PDB entry 4QUD | X-ray diffraction, 2.00 A resolution | chains A and B of the 4 polymer chains in the assembly

== Chain A (and B) ==
Name: Caspase-3
From: Homo sapiens
Notes: EC 3.4.22.56; chain B of this document is another copy of the same molecule, construct and numbering; everything in this record applies to it too
UniProtKB: P42574 (CASP3_HUMAN); residues 1-277 here = UniProt positions 1-277
Sequence (277 residues; each row starts with the number of its first residue):
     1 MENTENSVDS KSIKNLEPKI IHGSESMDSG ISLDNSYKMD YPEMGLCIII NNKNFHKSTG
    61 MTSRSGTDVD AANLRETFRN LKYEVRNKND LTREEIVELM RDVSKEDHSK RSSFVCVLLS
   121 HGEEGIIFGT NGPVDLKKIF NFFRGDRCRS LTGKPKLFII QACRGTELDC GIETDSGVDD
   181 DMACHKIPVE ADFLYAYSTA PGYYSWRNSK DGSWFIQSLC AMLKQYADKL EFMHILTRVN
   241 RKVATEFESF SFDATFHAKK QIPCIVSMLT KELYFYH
Not modelled in the structure: 1-28, 175-184, 277 (chain B: 1-33, 59-61, 175-184, 277)
Differences from the reference sequence: engineered mutation Phe-140 (Thr in P42574)
Swiss-Prot annotation at these positions:
  - active site: His-121, Cys-163
  - modified residue: Met-1 (N-acetylmethionine), Lys-11 (N6-acetyllysine), Ser-26 (Phosphoserine), Cys-163 (S-nitrosocysteine), Arg-207 (Microbial infection: ADP-riboxanated arginine)
  - mutagenesis: Asp-9 (D9A: In P3-D3A mutant; abolished cleavage and activation, leading to prevent thiol protease activity; when associated with A-28 and A-175), Asp-28 (D28A: In P3-D3A mutant; abolished cleavage and activation, leading to prevent thiol protease activity; when associated with A-9 and A-175), Asp-175 (D175A: In P3-D3A mutant; abolished cleavage and activation, leading to prevent thiol protease activity; when associated with A-9 and A-28), Arg-207 (R207A: Abolished ADP-riboxanation by C.violaceum CopC)
Reported in the primary citation:
  - mutagenesis - F55Y (25-fold), T140F (4-fold): decreased catalytic activity
  - contacts within the chain: Phe-140/Tyr-195 (pi stacking)
  - conformationally variable residues (side-chain flip): His-121
  - mutagenesis - Y195A: unchanged catalytic activity
  - catalytic residues: His-121 (citing earlier work)
  - mutagenesis - V266H: abolished catalytic activity (citing earlier work)

== How chain A and chain B interact ==
Residue-residue contacts - 105 pairs, chain A then chain B:
  Asp-34(A) / Arg-241(B)  salt bridge
  Asn-35(A) / Arg-238(B)
  Asn-35(A) / Arg-241(B)
  Arg-144(A) / Tyr-203(B)
  Gly-145(A) / Ile-172(B)
  Asp-146(A) / Ile-172(B)
  Arg-149(A) / Ile-172(B)
  Arg-149(A) / Glu-173(B)
  Asp-169(A) / Pro-188(B)
  Asp-169(A) / Val-189(B)  hydrogen bond (side chain-backbone)
  Asp-169(A) / Glu-190(B)  hydrogen bond (side chain-backbone)
  Cys-170(A) / His-185(B)
  Gly-171(A) / Ile-187(B)
  Gly-171(A) / Val-189(B)
  Ile-172(A) / Gly-145(B)
  Ile-172(A) / Asp-146(B)
  Ile-172(A) / Arg-149(B)
  Ile-172(A) / Lys-186(B)  hydrogen bond (backbone-backbone)
  Ile-172(A) / Ile-187(B)  hydrogen bond (backbone-backbone)
  Glu-173(A) / Arg-149(B)  salt bridge
  Thr-174(A) / Lys-186(B)
  Thr-174(A) / Ile-187(B)
  His-185(A) / Cys-170(B)
  His-185(A) / Glu-173(B)  hydrogen bond (backbone-side chain)
  His-185(A) / Glu-248(B)
  His-185(A) / Ala-258(B)
  Lys-186(A) / Ile-172(B)  hydrogen bond (backbone-backbone)
  Lys-186(A) / Thr-174(B)
  Lys-186(A) / Ala-244(B)
  Lys-186(A) / Lys-260(B)  hydrogen bond (backbone-side chain)
  Ile-187(A) / Gly-171(B)
  Ile-187(A) / Ile-172(B)  hydrogen bond (backbone-backbone)
  Ile-187(A) / Thr-174(B)
  Ile-187(A) / Lys-260(B)
  Pro-188(A) / Asp-169(B)
  Pro-188(A) / Ala-244(B)
  Pro-188(A) / Lys-260(B)
  Pro-188(A) / Gln-261(B)
  Pro-188(A) / Ile-262(B)  hydrophobic
  Val-189(A) / Asp-169(B)  hydrogen bond (backbone-side chain)
  Val-189(A) / Gly-171(B)
  Glu-190(A) / Asp-169(B)  hydrogen bond (backbone-side chain)
  Glu-190(A) / Tyr-203(B)  hydrogen bond
  Glu-190(A) / Ile-262(B)
  Ala-191(A) / Ile-262(B)  hydrophobic
  Ala-200(A) / Met-268(B)  hydrophobic
  Pro-201(A) / Lys-137(B)  hydrogen bond (backbone-side chain)
  Pro-201(A) / Met-268(B)
  Tyr-203(A) / Arg-144(B)
  Tyr-203(A) / Glu-190(B)  hydrogen bond
  Glu-231(A) / His-234(B)  salt bridge
  Met-233(A) / Met-233(B)  hydrophobic
  His-234(A) / Glu-231(B)  salt bridge
  His-234(A) / His-234(B)  hydrogen bond
  His-234(A) / Glu-272(B)  salt bridge
  Thr-237(A) / Leu-269(B)
  Thr-237(A) / Thr-270(B)
  Thr-237(A) / Lys-271(B)
  Arg-238(A) / Asn-35(B)
  Asn-240(A) / Ser-267(B)  hydrogen bond (side chain-backbone)
  Asn-240(A) / Met-268(B)
  Asn-240(A) / Leu-269(B)  hydrogen bond (side chain-backbone)
  Arg-241(A) / Asp-34(B)  salt bridge
  Arg-241(A) / Asn-35(B)  hydrogen bond (side chain-backbone)
  Arg-241(A) / Thr-270(B)  hydrogen bond (side chain-backbone)
  Arg-241(A) / Lys-271(B)
  Ala-244(A) / Lys-186(B)
  Ala-244(A) / Pro-188(B)
  Glu-248(A) / His-185(B)
  Glu-248(A) / Lys-186(B)  salt bridge
  Ala-258(A) / His-185(B)
  Lys-260(A) / Lys-186(B)  hydrogen bond (side chain-backbone)
  Lys-260(A) / Pro-188(B)
  Gln-261(A) / Pro-188(B)
  Ile-262(A) / Glu-190(B)
  Ile-262(A) / Ala-191(B)  hydrophobic
  Ile-262(A) / Met-268(B)
  Ile-262(A) / Thr-270(B)
  Pro-263(A) / Ser-267(B)
  Pro-263(A) / Met-268(B)
  Cys-264(A) / Val-266(B)  hydrophobic
  Cys-264(A) / Ser-267(B)
  Cys-264(A) / Met-268(B)  hydrophobic
  Ile-265(A) / Ile-265(B)
  Ile-265(A) / Val-266(B)
  Ile-265(A) / Ser-267(B)  hydrogen bond (backbone-backbone)
  Val-266(A) / Cys-264(B)  hydrophobic
  Val-266(A) / Ile-265(B)
  Ser-267(A) / Asn-240(B)  hydrogen bond (backbone-side chain)
  Ser-267(A) / Ile-265(B)  hydrogen bond (backbone-backbone)
  Met-268(A) / Ala-200(B)  hydrophobic
  Met-268(A) / Pro-201(B)
  Met-268(A) / Asn-240(B)
  Met-268(A) / Ile-262(B)  hydrophobic
  Met-268(A) / Pro-263(B)
  Met-268(A) / Cys-264(B)  hydrophobic
  Leu-269(A) / Asn-240(B)  hydrogen bond (backbone-side chain)
  Thr-270(A) / Thr-237(B)
  Thr-270(A) / Asn-240(B)
  Thr-270(A) / Arg-241(B)  hydrogen bond (backbone-side chain)
  Thr-270(A) / Ala-244(B)
  Thr-270(A) / Ile-262(B)
  Lys-271(A) / Thr-237(B)
  Lys-271(A) / Arg-241(B)
  Glu-272(A) / His-234(B)  salt bridge
Also at the interface, not in a pair above, chain A (49 interface residues in all): Lys-137, Thr-152, Thr-245, Tyr-274
Also at the interface, not in a pair above, chain B (49 interface residues in all): Thr-152, Thr-245, Tyr-274

== Summary ==
Chain A and chain B each contribute 49 residues to their interface; the contacts include 24 hydrogen bonds and
8 salt bridges. Polar pairs include Asp-34(A)/Arg-241(B), Glu-173(A)/Arg-149(B) and Glu-231(A)/His-234(B).
From the paper: the catalytic residue His-121(A); F55Y and T140F of chain A reduce catalytic activity; 4
substitutions were tested in all.
Chain A and chain B are both Caspase-3 (Homo sapiens); the structure, Caspase-3 T140F, was determined by X-ray
diffraction, deposited together with 4QTX, 4QTY, 4QU0, 4QU5, 4QU8, 4QU9 and 8 further entries.
